6R5F - chain A; structure by X-ray diffraction, 3.25 A resolution.

[Chain A]
Protein: Receptor-interacting serine/threonine-protein kinase 1
From: Homo sapiens
Notes: EC 2.7.11.1
UniProt: Q13546 (RIPK1_HUMAN); residue numbers follow UniProt; this construct covers 1-294
Sequence (303 residues; each row starts with the number of its first residue; numbers below 1 keep their minus sign (Met-8 is residue -8)):
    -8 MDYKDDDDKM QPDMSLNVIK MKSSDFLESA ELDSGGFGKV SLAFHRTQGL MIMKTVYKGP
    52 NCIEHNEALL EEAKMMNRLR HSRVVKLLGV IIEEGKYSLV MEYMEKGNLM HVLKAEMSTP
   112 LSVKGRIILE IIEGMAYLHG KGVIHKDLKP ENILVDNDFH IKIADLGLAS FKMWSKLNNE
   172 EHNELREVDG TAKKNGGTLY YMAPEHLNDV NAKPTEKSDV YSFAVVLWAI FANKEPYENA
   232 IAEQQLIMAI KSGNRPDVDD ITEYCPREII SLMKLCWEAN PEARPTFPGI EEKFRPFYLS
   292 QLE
Disordered / not traced: -8 to 8, 17-31, 47-49, 173-188
Differences from the reference sequence: initiating methionine (-8); expression tag (-7 to 0); engineered mutation Ala34 (Cys in Q13546), Ala127 (Cys in Q13546), Ala233 (Cys in Q13546), Ala240 (Cys in Q13546)
UniProt features mapped onto this chain:
  - active site: Asp138 (Proton acceptor)
  - binding site (ATP): Leu23 to Val31, Lys45
  - modified residue (Phosphoserine): Ser6, Ser20, Ser25, Ser161, Ser166

[In short]
Curated annotation (UniProt) lists active-site residue Asp138 and 10 ATP-binding residues.
Chain A is Receptor-interacting serine/threonine-protein kinase 1 (Homo sapiens); the structure, Crystal
structure of RIP1 kinase in complex with DHP77, was determined by X-ray diffraction, deposited together with
6OCQ.
